Entry 4GE9 (X-ray diffraction, 2.43 A resolution); this record covers chains A and B.

Chain A (and B):
Molecule: Kynurenine/alpha-aminoadipate aminotransferase, mitochondrial
Source organism: Homo sapiens
Notes: EC 2.6.1.39, 2.6.1.7; chain B of this document is another copy of the same molecule, construct and numbering; everything in this record applies to it too
UniProt: Q8N5Z0 (AADAT_HUMAN); numbering as in UniProt (aligned over 1-425)
Amino-acid sequence (439 residues; each row starts with the number of its first residue):
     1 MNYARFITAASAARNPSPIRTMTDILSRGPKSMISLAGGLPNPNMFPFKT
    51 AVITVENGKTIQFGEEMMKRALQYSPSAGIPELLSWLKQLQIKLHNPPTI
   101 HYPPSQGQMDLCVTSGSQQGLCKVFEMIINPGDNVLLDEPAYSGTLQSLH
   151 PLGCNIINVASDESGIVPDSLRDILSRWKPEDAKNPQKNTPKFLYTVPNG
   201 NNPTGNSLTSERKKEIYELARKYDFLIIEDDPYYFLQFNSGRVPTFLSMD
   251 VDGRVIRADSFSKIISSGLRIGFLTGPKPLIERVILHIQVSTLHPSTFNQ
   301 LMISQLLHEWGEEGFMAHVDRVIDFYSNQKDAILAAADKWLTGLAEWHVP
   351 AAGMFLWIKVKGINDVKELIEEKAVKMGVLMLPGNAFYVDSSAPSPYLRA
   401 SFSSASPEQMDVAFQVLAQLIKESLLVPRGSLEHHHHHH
Unresolved in the structure: 429-439
Differences from the reference sequence: engineered mutation S240 (Lys in Q8N5Z0), G241 (Phe in Q8N5Z0); expression tag (426-439)
Residues lining bound ligands:
  - 0L0 ((4-{[(6-benzyl-1-hydroxy-7-methoxy-2-oxo-1,2-dihydroquinolin-3-yl)amino]methyl}-5-hydroxy-6-methylpyridin-3-yl)methyl dihydrogen phosphate), molecule 1: I19, R20, T23, G38, G39, L40, Y74, S75, P76, S77, Q289, L293, H294
  - 0L0, molecule 2: G116, S117, Q118, L121, Y142, Y195, V197, N202, D230, P232, Y233, S260, S262, K263, R270, F355, R399
Swiss-Prot annotation at these positions:
  - binding site (substrate): R20, Y74, Y142, N202, R399
  - modified residue: K69 (N6-acetyllysine), K179 (N6-acetyllysine), K263 (N6-(pyridoxal phosphate)lysine), K339 (N6-acetyllysine), K367 (N6-acetyllysine), K422 (N6-acetyllysine)
What the authors report for this chain:
  - binding site for 0L0: R20, L293

Interface between chain A and chain B:
Pairs across the interface (231; chain A residue first):
  A10(A) - P151(B)
  A13(A) - H150(B)  hydrogen bond (backbone-side chain)
  R14(A) - E126(B)  salt bridge
  R14(A) - P151(B)
  N15(A) - Q147(B)
  N15(A) - H150(B)
  P18(A) - Q147(B)
  P18(A) - A386(B)  hydrophobic
  I19(A) - S143(B)
  I19(A) - L382(B)  hydrophobic
  I19(A) - A386(B)  hydrophobic
  I19(A) - F387(B)  hydrophobic
  M22(A) - E371(B)
  M22(A) - V375(B)  hydrophobic
  M22(A) - L380(B)
  M22(A) - M381(B)
  M22(A) - P383(B)
  I25(A) - V375(B)  hydrophobic
  I25(A) - L380(B)  hydrophobic
  L26(A) - L380(B)  hydrophobic
  M33(A) - G378(B)
  M33(A) - L380(B)  hydrophobic
  I34(A) - G378(B)  hydrogen bond (backbone-backbone)
  I34(A) - V379(B)
  I34(A) - L380(B)  hydrogen bond (backbone-backbone)
  I34(A) - Q409(B)
  I34(A) - V412(B)  hydrophobic
  S35(A) - L380(B)
  L36(A) - L380(B)  hydrogen bond (backbone-backbone)
  L36(A) - M381(B)  hydrophobic
  L36(A) - R399(B)
  L36(A) - A400(B)
  L36(A) - S401(B)  hydrogen bond (backbone-backbone)
  L36(A) - A405(B)  hydrophobic
  L36(A) - A413(B)  hydrophobic
  L36(A) - F414(B)  hydrophobic
  A37(A) - L380(B)  hydrogen bond (backbone-backbone)
  A37(A) - M381(B)
  A37(A) - L382(B)
  A37(A) - R399(B)  hydrogen bond (backbone-side chain)
  G38(A) - S401(B)  hydrogen bond (backbone-side chain)
  G39(A) - K263(B)  hydrogen bond (backbone-side chain)
  G39(A) - M354(B)
  G39(A) - F355(B)
  G39(A) - R399(B)
  L40(A) - S403(B)  hydrogen bond (backbone-side chain)
  L40(A) - S404(B)  hydrogen bond (backbone-side chain)
  P41(A) - S262(B)
  P41(A) - K263(B)
  P41(A) - S267(B)
  P41(A) - Y326(B)
  P41(A) - M354(B)  hydrophobic
  N42(A) - F325(B)
  N42(A) - Y326(B)  hydrogen bond (backbone-side chain)
  N42(A) - S403(B)  hydrogen bond (side chain-backbone)
  N42(A) - S404(B)
  N44(A) - E56(B)
  M45(A) - I264(B)
  M45(A) - H318(B)
  M45(A) - F325(B)  hydrophobic
  F46(A) - S262(B)
  F46(A) - I265(B)
  F46(A) - S266(B)
  F46(A) - S267(B)
  P47(A) - V55(B)
  P47(A) - E56(B)  hydrogen bond (backbone-backbone)
  P47(A) - I265(B)
  P47(A) - L306(B)  hydrophobic
  P47(A) - W310(B)  hydrophobic
  F48(A) - I53(B)  hydrophobic
  F48(A) - T54(B)
  F48(A) - I61(B)  hydrophobic
  F48(A) - I265(B)  hydrophobic
  F48(A) - L269(B)  hydrophobic
  F48(A) - M302(B)
  F48(A) - L306(B)  hydrophobic
  K49(A) - T54(B)  hydrogen bond (backbone-backbone)
  K49(A) - E56(B)  salt bridge
  T50(A) - V52(B)
  T50(A) - I53(B)
  T50(A) - T54(B)  hydrogen bond (backbone-backbone)
  A51(A) - V52(B)
  V52(A) - T50(B)
  V52(A) - A51(B)
  V52(A) - V52(B)  hydrogen bond (backbone-backbone)
  I53(A) - F48(B)  hydrophobic
  I53(A) - T50(B)
  I53(A) - M68(B)  hydrophobic
  T54(A) - F48(B)
  T54(A) - K49(B)  hydrogen bond (backbone-backbone)
  T54(A) - T50(B)  hydrogen bond (backbone-backbone)
  V55(A) - P47(B)
  E56(A) - N44(B)
  E56(A) - F46(B)
  E56(A) - P47(B)  hydrogen bond (backbone-backbone)
  E56(A) - K49(B)  salt bridge
  I61(A) - F48(B)  hydrophobic
  M68(A) - I53(B)  hydrophobic
  L72(A) - S266(B)  hydrogen bond (backbone-side chain)
  L72(A) - S267(B)  hydrogen bond (backbone-side chain)
  L72(A) - G268(B)  hydrogen bond (backbone-backbone)
  L72(A) - L269(B)  hydrophobic
  Q73(A) - S267(B)  hydrogen bond
  Q73(A) - G268(B)
  Y74(A) - S262(B)
  Y74(A) - K263(B)
  Y74(A) - S267(B)
  Y74(A) - G268(B)
  Y74(A) - R270(B)
  S115(A) - T292(B)
  Q118(A) - V290(B)  hydrogen bond (side chain-backbone)
  Q118(A) - S291(B)
  Q119(A) - S291(B)  hydrogen bond (backbone-backbone)
  Q119(A) - T292(B)
  C122(A) - V290(B)
  C122(A) - S291(B)
  K123(A) - K123(B)
  E126(A) - H287(B)  salt bridge
  S143(A) - I19(B)
  Q147(A) - N15(B)  hydrogen bond (side chain-backbone)
  Q147(A) - S17(B)
  Q147(A) - Q289(B)
  Q147(A) - V290(B)
  S148(A) - V290(B)
  H150(A) - A13(B)  hydrogen bond (side chain-backbone)
  H150(A) - N15(B)
  P151(A) - A10(B)
  P151(A) - R14(B)
  S262(A) - P41(B)
  S262(A) - F46(B)
  S262(A) - Y74(B)
  K263(A) - G39(B)  hydrogen bond (side chain-backbone)
  K263(A) - Y74(B)
  I264(A) - M45(B)
  I265(A) - F46(B)
  I265(A) - P47(B)
  I265(A) - F48(B)  hydrophobic
  S266(A) - F46(B)
  S266(A) - L72(B)  hydrogen bond (side chain-backbone)
  S267(A) - P41(B)
  S267(A) - F46(B)
  S267(A) - L72(B)  hydrogen bond (backbone-backbone)
  S267(A) - Q73(B)  hydrogen bond
  S267(A) - Y74(B)
  G268(A) - L72(B)  hydrogen bond (backbone-backbone)
  G268(A) - Q73(B)
  G268(A) - Y74(B)
  G268(A) - H294(B)
  G268(A) - S296(B)
  G268(A) - T297(B)  hydrogen bond (backbone-backbone)
  L269(A) - F48(B)  hydrophobic
  L269(A) - L72(B)  hydrophobic
  L269(A) - F298(B)  hydrophobic
  R270(A) - Y74(B)
  R270(A) - T292(B)  hydrogen bond (side chain-backbone)
  R270(A) - L293(B)
  R270(A) - H294(B)
  H287(A) - E126(B)  salt bridge
  V290(A) - Q118(B)  hydrogen bond (backbone-side chain)
  V290(A) - C122(B)
  V290(A) - Q147(B)
  V290(A) - S148(B)
  S291(A) - Q118(B)
  S291(A) - Q119(B)  hydrogen bond (backbone-backbone)
  S291(A) - C122(B)
  T292(A) - S115(B)
  T292(A) - Q119(B)
  T292(A) - R270(B)  hydrogen bond (backbone-side chain)
  T292(A) - T292(B)
  L293(A) - R270(B)
  H294(A) - G268(B)
  H294(A) - R270(B)
  S296(A) - G268(B)
  S296(A) - N299(B)  hydrogen bond
  T297(A) - G268(B)  hydrogen bond (backbone-backbone)
  F298(A) - L269(B)  hydrophobic
  F298(A) - F298(B)  hydrophobic
  F298(A) - M302(B)  hydrophobic
  N299(A) - S296(B)  hydrogen bond
  N299(A) - N299(B)
  M302(A) - F48(B)
  M302(A) - F298(B)  hydrophobic
  L306(A) - P47(B)  hydrophobic
  L306(A) - F48(B)  hydrophobic
  W310(A) - P47(B)  hydrophobic
  H318(A) - M45(B)
  F325(A) - N42(B)
  F325(A) - M45(B)  hydrophobic
  Y326(A) - P41(B)
  Y326(A) - N42(B)  hydrogen bond (side chain-backbone)
  M354(A) - G39(B)
  M354(A) - P41(B)  hydrophobic
  F355(A) - G39(B)
  I370(A) - M22(B)
  E371(A) - M22(B)
  V375(A) - M22(B)  hydrophobic
  V375(A) - I25(B)  hydrophobic
  G378(A) - M33(B)
  G378(A) - I34(B)  hydrogen bond (backbone-backbone)
  V379(A) - I34(B)
  L380(A) - M22(B)
  L380(A) - L26(B)  hydrophobic
  L380(A) - M33(B)  hydrophobic
  L380(A) - I34(B)  hydrogen bond (backbone-backbone)
  L380(A) - S35(B)
  L380(A) - L36(B)  hydrogen bond (backbone-backbone)
  L380(A) - A37(B)  hydrogen bond (backbone-backbone)
  M381(A) - M22(B)
  M381(A) - L36(B)  hydrophobic
  L382(A) - I19(B)  hydrophobic
  L382(A) - M22(B)  hydrophobic
  L382(A) - A37(B)
  A386(A) - P18(B)  hydrophobic
  A386(A) - I19(B)  hydrophobic
  F387(A) - I19(B)  hydrophobic
  R399(A) - L36(B)
  R399(A) - A37(B)  hydrogen bond (side chain-backbone)
  R399(A) - G39(B)
  A400(A) - L36(B)
  S401(A) - L36(B)  hydrogen bond (backbone-backbone)
  S401(A) - G38(B)  hydrogen bond (side chain-backbone)
  S403(A) - L40(B)  hydrogen bond (side chain-backbone)
  S403(A) - N42(B)  hydrogen bond (backbone-side chain)
  S404(A) - L40(B)
  S404(A) - P41(B)
  S404(A) - N42(B)
  A405(A) - L36(B)  hydrophobic
  Q409(A) - I34(B)
  V412(A) - I34(B)  hydrophobic
  A413(A) - L36(B)  hydrophobic
  F414(A) - L36(B)  hydrophobic
Interface residues without a listed pair, chain A (104 interface residues in all): P16, A71, G144, Q289, P295, I303, R321, V322, I333
Interface residues without a listed pair, chain B (106 interface residues in all): P16, A71, G144, P295, I303, R321, V322, I333, I370

Overview:
Chain A and chain B form an interface of 104 and 106 residues respectively, with 51 hydrogen bonds and 5 salt
bridges. Among the polar pairs are R14(A)-E126(B), K49(A)-E56(B) and E126(A)-H287(B). Bound to chain A:
compound 0L0. From the paper: a binding site for 0L0 at R20(A) and L293(A).
Chain A and chain B are both Kynurenine/alpha-aminoadipate aminotransferase, mitochondrial (Homo sapiens); the
structure, Kynurenine Aminotransferase II Inhibitors, was determined by X-ray diffraction, deposited together
with 4GE4 and 4GE7.
